PDB entry 7PIO | electron microscopy, 9.50 A resolution (very low resolution: no residue pairs are listed; an interface is given only as per-side residue counts) | chains k and 3 of the 53 polymer chains in the assembly

== Chain k ==
Name: 50S ribosomal protein L15
From: Mycoplasma pneumoniae M129
UniProtKB: Q50300 (RL15_MYCPN); numbering as in UniProt (aligned over 1-151)
Sequence (151 residues; each row starts with the number of its first residue):
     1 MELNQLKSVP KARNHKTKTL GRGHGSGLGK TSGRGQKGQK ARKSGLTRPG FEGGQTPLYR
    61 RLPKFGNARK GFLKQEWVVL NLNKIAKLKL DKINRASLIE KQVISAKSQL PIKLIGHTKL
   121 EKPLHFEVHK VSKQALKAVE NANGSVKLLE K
Unresolved in the structure: 1-2, 151

== Chain 3 ==
Molecule: 23S ribosomal RNA
From: Mycoplasma pneumoniae M129
Sequence (2907 nucleotides; numbered 1 to 2907; the number before each row is that of its first residue):
     1 UACAAUAAGU UACUAAGGGC UUAUGGUGGA UGCCUUGGCA CUAAUAGGCG AUGAAGGACG
    61 UGUUAACCUG CGAUAAGCUU CGGGUAGGUG GUAAGAACCU CAGAUCCGGA GAUUUCCGAA
   121 UGGAGCAAUC CGGUAGUUGG AAACAGCUAU CAUUAAUUGA UGAAUAAAUA GUCAAUUAAA
   181 GCAAUACGUG GUGAAGUGAA ACAUCUCAGU AGCCACAGGA AAAGAAAACG AAUGUGAUUC
   241 CGUGUGUAGU GGCGAGCGAA AGCGGAACAG GCCAAACUUA UCAUUAGAUA GGGGUUGUAG
   301 GGCUUGCAAU GUGGACUUGA AAACGAUAGA AGAAGCUGUU GGAAAGCAGC GCGCAAAAGG
   361 GUGAUAGCCC CGUAUUUGAA AUUGUUUUCA UACCUAGCGA GAUCCCUGAG UAGCUCGGAA
   421 AACGUUAUUU UGAGUGAAUC UGCCCAGACC AUUGGGUAAG CCUAAAUACU AAUUAGUGAC
   481 CGAUAGCGAA ACAGUACCGU GAGGGAAAGG UGAAAAGAAC CCAGAGAUGG GAGUGAAAUA
   541 GAUUCUGAAA CCAUAUGCCU ACAACGUGUC AGAGCACAUU AAUGUGUGAU GGCGUGCGUU
   601 UUGAAGUAUG AGCCGGCGAG UUAUGAUAGC AAGCGUUAGU UAACCAGGAG AUGGGGAGCU
   661 GUAGCGAAAG CGAGUUUUAA AAGAGCGUUU GUUUGUUAUU AUAGACCCGA AACGGGUUGA
   721 GCUAGUCAUG AGCAGGUUGA AGGUUGAGUA ACAUCAACUG GAGGACCGAA CCGACUCUCG
   781 UUGAAACGAU AGCGGAUGAC UUGUGAUUAG GGGUGAAAUU CCAAUCGAAA UCCGUGAUAG
   841 CUGGUUCUCG UCGAAAUAGC UUUAAGGCUA GCGUGAGAUC ACAAAUAAGU GGAGGUAAAG
   901 CUACUGAAUG UAUGAUGGCG CCACCUAGGC GUACUGAAUA CAAUUAAACU CUGAAUGCCA
   961 UUUAUUUUAU UCUCGCAGUC AGACAGUGGG GGAUAAGCUU CAUUGUCAAG AGGGGAAGAG
  1021 CCCAGAUCAU UAAAUAAGGU CCCCAAAAUA UACUAAGUGG AAAAGGAUGU GAAAGUGCUA
  1081 AAACAGCAAG GAUGUUGGCU UAGAAGCAGC CAUCGUUUAA AGAGUGCGUA ACAGCUCACU
  1141 UGUCGAGUGU UUUUGCGCCG AAGAUGUAAC GGGGCUAAGU AUAUUACCGA AUUUAUGGAU
  1201 AAGAUUUAUA UCUUGUGGUA GACGAGCGUU GUAUUGGAGU UGAAGUCAAA GCGUGAGCAU
  1261 UGGUGGAUCC AAUACAAGUG AGAAUGCCGG CAUGAGUAAC GCUUGGGAGU GAGAAUCUCC
  1321 CAAACCGAUU GACUAAGGUU UCCUGGACCA GGGUCGUCCU UCCAGGGUUA GUCUGGACCU
  1381 AAGCUGAGGC UGAAAAGCGU AGGCGAUGGA CAACAGGUUA AUAUUCCUGU ACUUACAGUU
  1441 AGACUGAUGG AGUGACAAAG AAGGUUUUCC ACCCCCAUAA UUGGAUUUGG GGAUAAAUCA
  1501 UAAGGUGGUA CAAUAGGCAA AUCCGUUGUG CAUAACAUUG AGUGAUGAUG UCGAGUGAAU
  1561 GAGUGAUCAA GUAGCGAAGG UGGUAUUAAU CAUGCUUUCA AGAAAAGCUU CUAGGGUUAA
  1621 UCUAGCUGUA ACCAGUACCG AGAACGAACA CACGUAGUCA AGGAGAGGAU CCUAAGGUUA
  1681 GCGAGUGAAC UAUAGCCAAG GAACUCUGCA AAUUAACCCC GUAAGUUAGC GAGAAGGGGU
  1741 GCUUAUGUAA AAGUAAGCCG CAGUGAAGAA CGAGGGGGGA CUGUUUAACU AAAACACAAC
  1801 UCUAUGCCAA ACCGUAAGGU GAUGUAUAUG GGGUGACACC UGCCCAGUGC UGGAAGGUUA
  1861 AAGAAGGAGG UUAGCGCAAG CGAAGCUUUU AACUGAAGCC CCAGUGAACG GCGGCCGUAA
  1921 CUAUAACGGU CCUAAGGUAG CGAAAUUCCU AGUCGGGUAA AUUCCGUCCC GCUUGAAUGG
  1981 UGUAACCAUC UCUUGACUGU CUCGGCUAUA GACUCGGUGA AAUCCAGGUA CGGGUGAAGA
  2041 CACCCGUUAG GCGCAACGGG ACGGAAAGAC CCCGUGAAGC UUUACUGUAG CUUAAUAUUG
  2101 AUCAGGACAU UAUCAUGUAG AGAAUAGGUA GGAGCAAUCG AUGCAAGUUC GCUAGGACUU
  2161 GUUGAUGCGA AAGGUGGAAU ACUACCCUUG GUUGUGUGCU GUUCUAAUUG GUAACUGUUA
  2221 UCCAGUUUCA AGACAGUGUU AGGUGGGCAG UUUGACUGGG GCGGUCGCCU CCUAAAAGGU
  2281 AACGGAGGCG UACAAAGGUA CCUUCAGUAC GGUUGGAAAU CGUAUGUAGA GUGUAAUGGU
  2341 GUAAGGGUGC UUGACUGUGA GACAUACAGG UCGAACAGGU GAGAAAUCAG GUCAUAGUGA
  2401 UCCGGUGGUC CAGUAUGGAA UGGCCAUCGC UCAACGGAUA AAAGCUACUC CGGGGAUAAC
  2461 AGGCUGAUAC UGCCCAAGAG UUCAUAUCGA CGGCAGUGUU UGGCACCUCG AUGUCGACUC
  2521 AUCUCAUCCU CGAGCUGAAG CAGGUUCGAA GGGUUCGGCU GUUCGCCGAU UAAAGAGAUA
  2581 CGUGAGUUGG GUUCAAACCG UCGUGAGACA GGUUGGUCCC UAUCUAUUGU GCCCGUAGGA
  2641 AGAUUGAAGA GUGUUGCUUC UAGUACGAGA GGACCGAAGC GAGGACACCU CUUAUGCUCC
  2701 AGUUGUAGCG CCAGCUGCAC CGCUGGGUAG UAACGUGUCU AUUAGAUAAA CGCUGAAAGC
  2761 AUCUAAGUGU GAAACUAUCU CAAAGAUUAA UCUUCCCAUU UCGCAAGAAA GUAAGAGCCG
  2821 UCAAAGACGA UGACGUUGAU AGGUUACAGG UGUAAGCAUA GUGAUAUGUU GAGCUGAGUA
  2881 AUACUAAUUG CUCGAGGACU UAUUGGA
Unresolved in the structure: 1-7, 923-927, 1560-1569, 2901-2907

== Chain k / chain 3 interface ==
At this resolution (10 A) residue pairs are not listed: 80 residues of chain k and 93 of chain 3 lie at the interface.

== Summary ==
The interface between chain k and chain 3 involves 80 residues on one side and 93 on the other.
Here chain k is 50S ribosomal protein L15 and chain 3 is 23S ribosomal RNA, both from Mycoplasma pneumoniae
M129. Entry 7PIO (70S ribosome with P-site tRNA in pseudouridimycin-treated Mycoplasma pneumoniae cells) was
determined by electron microscopy (same publication as 7OOC, 7OOD, 7P6Z, 7PAH, 7PAI, 7PAJ and 23 further
entries).
